9DRS - chains C and E of the 6 polymer chains in the assembly; structure by X-ray diffraction, 2.35 A resolution.

# Chain C
Molecule: tRNA(Phe)
Sequence (77 nucleotides; each row starts with the number of its first residue):
     1 GGCCAGGUAGCUCAGUCGGUAUGAGCGUCCGCCUGAAAAGCGGAAGGUCG
    51 GCGGUUCGAUCCCGCCCCUGGCCACCA
Unresolved in the structure: 72-77
Metal / ion sites: Mg2+ site 1 near G42 (its only coordinating residue here); Mg2+ site 2 near G46 (its only coordinating residue here)

# Chain E
Name: Phenylalanine--tRNA ligase beta subunit
From: Mycobacterium tuberculosis H37Rv
Notes: EC 6.1.1.20
UniProtKB: P9WFU1 (SYFB_MYCTU); numbering as in UniProt (aligned over 1-831)
Sequence (835 residues; numbered -3 to 831; the number before each row is that of its first residue; numbers below 1 keep their minus sign (Gln-3 is residue -3)):
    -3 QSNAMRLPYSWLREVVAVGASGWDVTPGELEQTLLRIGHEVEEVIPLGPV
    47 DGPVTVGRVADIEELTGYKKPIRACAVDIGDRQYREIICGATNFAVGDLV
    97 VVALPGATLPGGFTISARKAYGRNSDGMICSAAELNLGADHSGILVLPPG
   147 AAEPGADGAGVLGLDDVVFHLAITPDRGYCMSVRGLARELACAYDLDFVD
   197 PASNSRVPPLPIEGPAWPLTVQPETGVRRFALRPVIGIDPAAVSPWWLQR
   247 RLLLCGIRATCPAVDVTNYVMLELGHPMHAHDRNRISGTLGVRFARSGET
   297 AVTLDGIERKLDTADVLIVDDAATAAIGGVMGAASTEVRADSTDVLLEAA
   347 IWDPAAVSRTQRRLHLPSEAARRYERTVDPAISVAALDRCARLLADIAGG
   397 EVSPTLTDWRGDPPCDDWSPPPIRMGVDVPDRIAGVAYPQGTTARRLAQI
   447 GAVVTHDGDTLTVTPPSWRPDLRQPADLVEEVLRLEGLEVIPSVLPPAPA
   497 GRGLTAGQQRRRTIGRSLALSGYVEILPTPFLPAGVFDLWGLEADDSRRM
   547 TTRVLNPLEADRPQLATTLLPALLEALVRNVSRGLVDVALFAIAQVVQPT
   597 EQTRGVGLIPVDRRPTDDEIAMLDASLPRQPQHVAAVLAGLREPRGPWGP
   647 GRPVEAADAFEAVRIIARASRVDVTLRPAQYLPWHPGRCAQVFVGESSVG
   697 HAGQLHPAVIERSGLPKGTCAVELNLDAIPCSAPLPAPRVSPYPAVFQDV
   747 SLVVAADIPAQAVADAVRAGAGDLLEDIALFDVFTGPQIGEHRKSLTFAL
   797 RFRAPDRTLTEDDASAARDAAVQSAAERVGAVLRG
Unresolved in the structure: -3 to -2, 61-68, 76-77, 85-87, 112-121, 135-139
Differences from the reference sequence: expression tag (-3 to 0)
Swiss-Prot annotation at these positions:
  - binding site (Mg(2+)): Asp467, Asp473, Glu476, Glu477
Metal / ion sites: Mg2+: Glu476 (shared with 1 residue of chain D)
From the paper describing this entry:
  - catalytic residues: Thr263, Asn264, Ser364 (proposed by the authors, not directly observed)
  - specificity-determining residues: Gly325, Glu344 (proposed by the authors, not directly observed)

# Chain C / chain E interface
Residue-residue contacts - 42 pairs, chain C then chain E:
  C11(C) with Pro738(E), hydrogen bond to the sugar; Tyr739(E), sugar contact; Pro740(E), base contact
  U12(C) with Pro738(E), sugar contact; Tyr739(E), sugar contact
  G25(C) with Pro740(E), base contact; Thr804(E), hydrogen bond to the base; Leu805(E), hydrogen bond to the sugar; Thr806(E), phosphate contact
  C26(C) with Pro740(E), sugar contact; Ala741(E), hydrogen bond to the sugar; Val742(E), phosphate contact; Thr804(E), sugar contact; Leu805(E), sugar contact; Thr806(E), phosphate contact; Glu807(E), hydrogen bond to the phosphate
  G27(C) with Ala741(E), sugar contact; Val742(E), phosphate contact; Phe743(E), hydrogen bond to the phosphate; Glu807(E), phosphate contact
  U28(C) with Phe743(E), phosphate contact
  G35(C) with Asp778(E), hydrogen bond to the base; Phe780(E), stacking on the base; Gln784(E), sugar contact; Ser791(E), base contact; Arg830(E), hydrogen bond to the base
  A36(C) with Ser747(E), hydrogen bond to the base; Asp778(E), base contact; Thr793(E), hydrogen bond to the base; Arg830(E), base contact
  A37(C) with Asp745(E), hydrogen bond to the sugar; Val746(E), base contact; Ser747(E), hydrogen bond to the base; Phe777(E), sugar contact; Thr793(E), base contact
  A38(C) with Gln744(E), sugar contact; Asp745(E), hydrogen bond to the sugar
  A39(C) with Gln744(E), sugar contact; Glu807(E), sugar contact; Ser811(E), phosphate contact; Arg814(E), hydrogen bond to the sugar
  G40(C) with Glu807(E), phosphate contact
Also at the interface, not in a pair above, chain C (14 interface residues in all): G10, U34
Also at the interface, not in a pair above, chain E (24 interface residues in all): Asp808

# Summary
14 residues of chain C face 24 of chain E across their interface; the contacts include 14 hydrogen bonds and 1
aromatic stacking contact. Among the polar pairs are G25(C)-Thr804(E), G35(C)-Asp778(E) and G35(C)-Arg830(E).
Curated annotation (UniProt) lists 4 Mg2+-binding residues on chain E. The paper reports catalytic residues
Thr263(E), Asn264(E) and Ser364(E); specificity determinants Gly325(E) and Glu344(E).
Here chain C is tRNA(Phe) and chain E is Phenylalanine--tRNA ligase beta subunit (Mycobacterium tuberculosis
H37Rv). Entry 9DRS (Crystal structure of M. tuberculosis PheRS-tRNA complex bound to inhibitor D-116) was
determined by X-ray diffraction (same publication as 9DRT, 9DSX, 9DTF and 9DRV).
